PDB entry 9DHT | electron microscopy, 4.31 A resolution (low resolution: residue-level contacts below are approximate; hydrogen-bond / salt-bridge calls are withheld) | chains C and D of the 8 polymer chains in the assembly

# Chain C (and D)
Molecule: Isoform Flip of Glutamate receptor 2
From: Rattus norvegicus
Notes: chain D of this document is another copy of the same molecule, construct and numbering; everything in this record applies to it too
UniProtKB: P19491 (GRIA2_RAT), isoform P19491-2; residues 391-820 here correspond to UniProt positions 412-841 (UniProt number = residue number + 21)
Sequence (430 residues; row label = number of the first residue in the row):
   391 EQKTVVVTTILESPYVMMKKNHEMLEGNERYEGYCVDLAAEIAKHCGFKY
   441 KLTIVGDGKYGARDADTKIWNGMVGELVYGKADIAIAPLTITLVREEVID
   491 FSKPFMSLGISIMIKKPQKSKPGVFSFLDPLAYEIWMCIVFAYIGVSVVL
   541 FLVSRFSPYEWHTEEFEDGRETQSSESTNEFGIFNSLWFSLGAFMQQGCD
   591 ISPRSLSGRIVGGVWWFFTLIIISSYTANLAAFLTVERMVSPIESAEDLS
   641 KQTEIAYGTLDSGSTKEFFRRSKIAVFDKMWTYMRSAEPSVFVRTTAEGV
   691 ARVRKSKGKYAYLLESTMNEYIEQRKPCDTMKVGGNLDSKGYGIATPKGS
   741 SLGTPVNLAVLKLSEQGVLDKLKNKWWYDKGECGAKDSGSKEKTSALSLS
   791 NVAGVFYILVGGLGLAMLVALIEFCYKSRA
Unresolved in the structure: 550-564 (chain D: 550-564, 820)
Sequence notes: conflict Gln392 (Asn413 in P19491)
Cystine bridges: Cys718-Cys773
Ligand contacts: glutamic acid (GLU): Tyr450, Thr480, Arg485, Gly653, Ser654, Thr655, Leu703, Leu704, Glu705
Curated features (UniProtKB/Swiss-Prot):
  - binding site (L-glutamate): Pro478, Thr480, Arg485, Ser654, Thr655, Glu705
  - site: Arg453 (Interaction with the cone snail toxin Con-ikot-ikot), Ile633 (Crucial to convey clamshell closure to channel opening), Arg660 (Interaction with the cone snail toxin Con-ikot-ikot), Lys752 (Interaction with the cone snail toxin Con-ikot-ikot)
  - modified residue (Phosphoserine): Ser662, Ser696
  - lipidation (S-palmitoyl cysteine): Cys589, Cys815

# How chain C and chain D interact
Pairs across the interface (43):
  Asp519(C) with Ala786(D)
  Pro520(C) with Ala786(D); Leu787(D)
  Leu521(C) with Leu787(D)
  Ala522(C) with Ala786(D)
  Ile525(C) with Leu787(D)
  Cys528(C) with Phe796(D)
  Val536(C) with Leu803(D)
  Phe546(C) with Glu813(D)
  Ser547(C) with Phe814(D)
  Tyr549(C) with Phe814(D); Lys817(D); Ser818(D)
  Ala583(C) with Gln587(D)
  Ser592(C) with Trp578(D); Asp590(D)
  Leu596(C) with Phe574(D)
  Ser597(C) with Ala806(D); Val809(D); Ala810(D)
  Arg599(C) with Phe574(D); Asn575(D); Trp578(D)
  Val601(C) with Leu803(D); Ala806(D)
  Val604(C) with Leu799(D)
  Trp605(C) with Leu799(D)
  Trp606(C) with Trp578(D); Gly582(D); Met585(D); Gln587(D)
  Phe607(C) with Met585(D)
  Phe608(C) with Val795(D); Phe796(D); Leu799(D)
  Leu610(C) with Met585(D)
  Ile611(C) with Val795(D)
  Ala618(C) with Ala621(D)
  Asn619(C) with Leu787(D)
  Ala622(C) with Thr625(D)
  Phe623(C) with Lys783(D)
  Val626(C) with Thr784(D)
  Lys641(C) with Asp777(D)
Interface residues without a listed pair, chain C (43 interface residues in all): Val539, Leu542, Val543, Pro548, Gln586, Gly588, Asp590, Ile591, Pro593, Arg594, Ile600, Gly603, Ser614, Ser615
Interface residues without a listed pair, chain D (40 interface residues in all): Phe517, Leu581, Gln586, Gly588, Ile613, Tyr616, Thr617, Leu620, Leu624, Ser785, Ser788, Leu789, Val792, Gly802, Met807

# Summary
Chain C and chain D form an interface of 43 and 40 residues respectively. Chain C binds glutamic acid. From
UniProt: 6 L-glutamate-binding residues on chain C.
Chain C and chain D are both Isoform Flip of Glutamate receptor 2 (Rattus norvegicus); the structure,
Desensitized state 2 of the GluA2-gamma2 complex, was determined by electron microscopy, deposited together
with 9DHP, 9DHQ, 9DHR, 9DHS, 9MRK, 9MRL, 9MRM and 9MRN.
